1HI6 - chains B and C of the 3 polymer chains in the assembly; structure by X-ray diffraction, 2.55 A resolution.

== Chain B ==
Protein: IGG2A kappa antibody CB41 (heavy chain)
Source organism: Mus musculus
Notes: antibody fragment or engineered binder
Sequence (213 residues; each row starts with the number of its first residue):
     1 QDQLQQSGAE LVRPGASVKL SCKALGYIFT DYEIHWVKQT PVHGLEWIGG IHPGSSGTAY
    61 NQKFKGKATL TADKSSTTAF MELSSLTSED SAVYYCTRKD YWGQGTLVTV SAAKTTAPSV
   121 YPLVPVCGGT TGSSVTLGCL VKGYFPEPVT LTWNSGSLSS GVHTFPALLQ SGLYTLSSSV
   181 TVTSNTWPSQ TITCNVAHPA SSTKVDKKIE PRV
Cystine bridges: C22-C96, C139-C194

== Chain C ==
Protein: Peptide 5
Sequence (12 residues; each row starts with the number of its first residue):
     1 DATPEWLGAR LX
Modified residues: NH2 (amino group) at position 12

== Interface between chain B and chain C ==
Contacting residue pairs (27):
  D31(B) - P4(C)
  Y32(B) - A2(C)  hydrogen bond (side chain-backbone)
  Y32(B) - T3(C)
  Y32(B) - P4(C)
  Y32(B) - L7(C)  hydrophobic
  E33(B) - L7(C)
  E33(B) - G8(C)
  E33(B) - A9(C)  hydrogen bond (side chain-backbone)
  E33(B) - R10(C)  hydrogen bond (side chain-backbone)
  E33(B) - L11(C)  hydrogen bond (side chain-backbone)
  H35(B) - L11(C)
  G50(B) - L11(C)
  I51(B) - L11(C)
  H52(B) - R10(C)
  H52(B) - L11(C)
  S55(B) - R10(C)
  G57(B) - R10(C)
  G57(B) - L11(C)
  T58(B) - L11(C)  hydrogen bond (backbone-backbone)
  T58(B) - NH2_12(C)
  A59(B) - L11(C)
  R98(B) - A2(C)
  R98(B) - L7(C)
  K99(B) - W6(C)  hydrogen bond (side chain-backbone)
  K99(B) - L7(C)
  D100(B) - A2(C)
  D100(B) - W6(C)  hydrogen bond
Interface residues without a listed pair, chain B (15 interface residues in all): I34

== Summary ==
The interface between chain B and chain C involves 15 residues on one side and 10 on the other; the contacts
include 7 hydrogen bonds. Among the polar pairs are Y32(B)-A2(C), E33(B)-A9(C) and E33(B)-R10(C).
Here chain B is IGG2A kappa antibody CB41 (heavy chain) (Mus musculus) and chain C is Peptide 5. Entry 1HI6
(Anti-P24 (HIV-1) fab fragment CB41 complexed with a peptide) was determined by X-ray diffraction, deposited
together with 1CFS, 1CFT, 1CFN, 1CFQ and 1BOG.
